8IRZ - chain A; structure by X-ray diffraction, 2.86 A resolution.

[Chain A]
Protein: Probable hercynylcysteine sulfoxide lyase
Source organism: Mycolicibacterium smegmatis MC2 155
Notes: EC 4.4.-.-
Reference sequence: A0R5M7 (EGTE_MYCS2); residues 2-371 here = UniProt positions 2-371
Amino-acid sequence (392 residues; each row starts with the number of its first residue; numbers below 1 keep their minus sign (Met-20 is residue -20)):
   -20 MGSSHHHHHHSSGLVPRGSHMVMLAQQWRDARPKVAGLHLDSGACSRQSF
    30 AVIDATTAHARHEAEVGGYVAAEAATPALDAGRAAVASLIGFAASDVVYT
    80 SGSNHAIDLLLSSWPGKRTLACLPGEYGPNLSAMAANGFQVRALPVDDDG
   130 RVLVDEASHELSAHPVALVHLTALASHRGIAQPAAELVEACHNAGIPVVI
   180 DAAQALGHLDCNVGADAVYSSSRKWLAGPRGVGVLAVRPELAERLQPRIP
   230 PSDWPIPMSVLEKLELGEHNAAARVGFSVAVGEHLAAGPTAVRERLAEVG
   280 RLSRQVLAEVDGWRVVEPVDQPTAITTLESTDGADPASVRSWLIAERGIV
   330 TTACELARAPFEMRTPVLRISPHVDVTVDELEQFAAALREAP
Unresolved in the structure: -20 to -7
Construct notes: initiating methionine (-20); expression tag (-19 to 1)
Covalently attached groups: pyridoxal phosphate (PLP) linked to Lys203
Small-molecule neighbours: pyridoxal phosphate (PLP): Gly81, Ser82, Asn83, Tyr106, Asn109, Thr151, Leu153, Ser155, Asp180, Ala182, Gln183, Ser200, Arg202, Glu247
From the paper describing this entry:
  - binding site for pyridoxal phosphate: Ser82, Asn83, Tyr106, Asp180, Ala182, Gln183, Ser200, Arg202, Lys203, Glu247
  - mutagenesis - Y48A, D180A, R202A, K203A, R348A: abolished catalytic activity
  - mutagenesis - Y106F (6.5-fold), Q183A (11.8-fold), R202K (7.9-fold): decreased catalytic activity
  - mutagenesis - Q183A: unchanged binding to pyridoxal phosphate
  - catalytic residues: Tyr106
  - self-association interface (contacts with another copy of this molecule): Arg202 to Val211, Arg227 to Pro230, Gly246 to Ala250, Val329 to Thr331
  - specificity-determining residues: Arg348 (by similarity / conservation)

[Overview]
Covalently linked pyridoxal phosphate: at Lys203. From the paper: the catalytic residue Tyr106; Y48A, D180A
and R202A, among others, abolish catalytic activity; 8 substitutions were tested in all.
Chain A is Probable hercynylcysteine sulfoxide lyase (Mycolicibacterium smegmatis MC2 155); the structure,
Carbon Sulfoxide lyase, was determined by X-ray diffraction, deposited together with 8IRK, 8IRY and 8IS0.
